Entry 9MJI (X-ray diffraction, 2.40 A resolution); this record covers chains H and L.

Chain H:
Name: 9C09 Fab heavy chain
Organism: Homo sapiens
Notes: antibody fragment or engineered binder
Sequence (226 residues; each row starts with the number of its first residue; a row labelled like 82A-82C holds insertion residues (82A, then the next letters in order)):
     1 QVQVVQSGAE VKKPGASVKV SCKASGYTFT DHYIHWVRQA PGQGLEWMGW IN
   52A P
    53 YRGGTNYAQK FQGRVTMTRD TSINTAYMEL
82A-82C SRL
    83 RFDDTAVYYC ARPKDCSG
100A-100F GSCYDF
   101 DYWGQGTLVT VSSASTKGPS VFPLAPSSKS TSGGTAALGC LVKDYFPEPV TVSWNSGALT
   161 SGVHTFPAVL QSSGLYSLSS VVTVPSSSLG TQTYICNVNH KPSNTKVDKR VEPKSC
Cystine bridges: Cys-22/Cys-92, Cys-98/Cys-100C, Cys-140/Cys-196

Chain L:
Name: 9C09 Fab light chain
Organism: Homo sapiens
Notes: antibody fragment or engineered binder
Sequence (208 residues; numbered 1 to 212; 4 numbers in that range are skipped by the numbering (no residue carries them; nothing is unmodelled there); the number before each row is that of its first residue):
     1 NIQMTQSPSS LSASVGDRVT ITCQASQDIS NYLNWYQQKP GKAPKLLIYD ASNLETGVPS
    61 RFSGSGSGTH FTFTISRLQP EDIATYYCQV Y
    96 ETFGQGTKVE IKRTVAAPSV FIFPPSDEQL KSGTASVVCL LNNFYPREAK VQWKVDNALQ
   156 SGNSQESVTE QDSKDSTYSL SSTLTLSKAD YEKHKVYACE VTQGTTSVTK SFNRGEC
Unresolved in the structure: 198-201, 212
Cystine bridges: Cys-23/Cys-88, Cys-134/Cys-194

Interface between chain H and chain L:
Pairs across the interface (76; chain H residue first):
  Gln-39(H) with Gln-38(L), hydrogen bond; Tyr-87(L), hydrogen bond
  Gln-43(H) with Tyr-87(L)
  Gly-44(H) with Tyr-87(L)
  Leu-45(H) with Pro-44(L), hydrophobic; Tyr-87(L), hydrophobic; Phe-98(L)
  Trp-47(H) with Glu-96(L)
  Asn-58(H) with Glu-96(L)
  Tyr-91(H) with Gln-38(L), hydrogen bond; Lys-42(L), hydrogen bond (side chain-backbone); Ala-43(L), hydrophobic
  Lys-96(H) with Leu-46(L); Tyr-49(L); Glu-55(L), salt bridge
  Ser-100B(H) with Tyr-91(L)
  Tyr-100D(H) with Asn-34(L), hydrogen bond (backbone-side chain); Tyr-36(L); Gln-89(L), hydrogen bond (backbone-side chain); Tyr-91(L); Glu-96(L)
  Asp-100E(H) with Asn-34(L), hydrogen bond; Tyr-49(L); Asp-50(L)
  Phe-100F(H) with Tyr-36(L), hydrogen bond (backbone-side chain); Leu-46(L); Gln-89(L); Phe-98(L), hydrophobic
  Asp-101(H) with Leu-46(L); Glu-55(L)
  Trp-103(H) with Tyr-36(L); Ala-43(L), hydrophobic; Pro-44(L)
  Gly-104(H) with Ala-43(L)
  Phe-122(H) with Ser-121(L); Gln-124(L)
  Pro-123(H) with Ser-121(L); Glu-123(L)
  Leu-124(H) with Phe-118(L)
  Ala-125(H) with Phe-118(L)
  Lys-129(H) with Phe-116(L); Ile-117(L), hydrogen bond (backbone-backbone); Lys-205(L), hydrogen bond (backbone-side chain); Ser-206(L), hydrogen bond (side chain-backbone); Phe-207(L)
  Ser-130(H) with Phe-116(L); Ile-117(L), hydrogen bond (side chain-backbone); Phe-118(L)
  Thr-131(H) with Phe-116(L)
  Ser-132(H) with Phe-116(L)
  Thr-135(H) with Phe-116(L)
  Ala-137(H) with Phe-116(L), hydrophobic; Phe-118(L)
  Leu-141(H) with Ser-131(L)
  Lys-143(H) with Gln-124(L); Ser-131(L), hydrogen bond
  His-164(H) with Asn-137(L); Asn-138(L), hydrogen bond; Asp-167(L); Ser-174(L), hydrogen bond
  Phe-166(H) with Leu-135(L), hydrophobic; Ser-162(L); Thr-164(L); Ser-174(L); Leu-175(L); Ser-176(L)
  Pro-167(H) with Ser-162(L), hydrogen bond (backbone-side chain); Val-163(L)
  Val-169(H) with Gln-160(L); Glu-161(L); Ser-162(L)
  Leu-170(H) with Gln-160(L), hydrogen bond (backbone-side chain)
  Gln-171(H) with Gln-160(L)
  Thr-183(H) with Asn-137(L)
  Lys-214(H) with Asp-122(L), salt bridge
  Cys-216(H) with Glu-211(L)
Other interface residues (no listed pair), chain H (41 interface residues in all): Val-37, Leu-138, Thr-165, Ser-179, Val-181
Other interface residues (no listed pair), chain L (43 interface residues in all): Ser-127, Thr-129, Val-133, Thr-180

In short:
41 residues of chain H and 43 residues of chain L are in contact, with 17 hydrogen bonds and 2 salt bridges.
Among the polar pairs are Lys-96(H)/Glu-55(L), Lys-214(H)/Asp-122(L) and Gln-39(H)/Gln-38(L).
Here chain H is 9C09 Fab heavy chain and chain L is 9C09 Fab light chain, both from Homo sapiens. Entry 9MJI
(Crystal structure of the VRC01-class antibody 9C09 derived from GT1.1 vaccination) was determined by X-ray
diffraction, deposited together with 9MIA, 9MIB, 9MIC, 9MID, 9MIF, 9MIH and 4 further entries.
